PDB entry 6SEE | electron microscopy, 4.20 A resolution (low resolution: residue-level contacts below are approximate; hydrogen-bond / salt-bridge calls are withheld) | chains A and J of the 11 polymer chains in the assembly

# Chain A
Protein: Histone H3-like centromeric protein A
From: Homo sapiens
UniProtKB: P49450 (CENPA_HUMAN); residue numbers follow UniProt; this construct covers 1-140
Sequence (140 residues; numbered 1 to 140; the number before each row is that of its first residue):
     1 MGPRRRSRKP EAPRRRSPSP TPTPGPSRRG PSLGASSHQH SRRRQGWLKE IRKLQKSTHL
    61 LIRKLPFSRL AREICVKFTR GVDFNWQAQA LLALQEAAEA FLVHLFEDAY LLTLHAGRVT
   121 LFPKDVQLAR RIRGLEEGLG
Unresolved in the structure: 1-41, 140
Curated features (UniProtKB/Swiss-Prot):
  - region: Gln39 to Leu54 (Important for flexibility of DNA ends that protrude from nucleosomes)
  - modified residue: Gly2 (N,N,N-trimethylglycine), Ser7 (Phosphoserine), Ser17 (Phosphoserine), Ser19 (Phosphoserine), Ser27 (Phosphoserine), Ser68 (Phosphoserine)

# Chain J
Molecule: 145-nt DNA strand
From: synthetic construct
Sequence (145 nucleotides; numbered -72 to 72; the number before each row is that of its first residue; numbers below 1 keep their minus sign (DA-72 is residue -72)):
   -72 ATCGATGTAT ATATCTGACA CGTGCCTGGA GACTAGGGAG TAATCCCCTT GGCGGTTAAA
   -12 ACGCGGGGGA CAGCGCGTAC GTGCGTTTAA GCGGTGCTAG AGCTGTCTAC GACCAATTGA
    48 GCGGCCTCGG CACCGGGATT CTGAT

# Chain A / chain J interface
Pairs across the interface (18; chain A residue first):
  Arg42(A) with DG70(J); DA71(J)
  Arg44(A) with DG-6(J); DG-5(J)
  Arg72(A) with DT-23(J)
  Asn85(A) with DT-24(J); DT-23(J)
  Trp86(A) with DT-24(J); DT-23(J)
  Gln87(A) with DT-24(J)
  Ala88(A) with DT-24(J)
  Arg118(A) with DA-3(J); DC-2(J)
  Val119(A) with DG-4(J); DA-3(J)
  Thr120(A) with DG-4(J); DA-3(J)
  Phe122(A) with DC-2(J)
Interface residues without a listed pair, chain A (13 interface residues in all): Asp83, Phe84
Interface residues without a listed pair, chain J (10 interface residues in all): DG-22

# Summary
The interface between chain A and chain J involves 13 residues on one side and 10 on the other.
Here chain A is Histone H3-like centromeric protein A (Homo sapiens) and chain J is a 145-nt DNA strand
(synthetic construct). Entry 6SEE (Class2A : CENP-A nucleosome in complex with CENP-C central region) was
determined by electron microscopy, deposited together with 6SE0, 6SE6, 6SEF and 6SEG.
